PDB entry 6PC8 | electron microscopy, 2.90 A resolution | chains I and N of the 7 polymer chains in the assembly

# Chain I
Molecule: 23S ribosomal RNA
Source organism: Escherichia coli
Sequence (2904 nucleotides; each row starts with the number of its first residue):
     1 GGUUAAGCGACUAAGCGUACACGGUGGAUGCCCUGGCAGUCAGAGGCGAU
    51 GAAGGACGUGCUAAUCUGCGAUAAGCGUCGGUAAGGUGAUAUGAACCGUU
   101 AUAACCGGCGAUUUCCGAAUGGGGAAACCCAGUGUGUUUCGACACACUAU
   151 CAUUAACUGAAUCCAUAGGUUAAUGAGGCGAACCGGGGGAACUGAAACAU
   201 CUAAGUACCCCGAGGAAAAGAAAUCAACCGAGAUUCCCCCAGUAGCGGCG
   251 AGCGAACGGGGAGCAGCCCAGAGCCUGAAUCAGUGUGUGUGUUAGUGGAA
   301 GCGUCUGGAAAGGCGCGCGAUACAGGGUGACAGCCCCGUACACAAAAAUG
   351 CACAUGCUGUGAGCUCGAUGAGUAGGGCGGGACACGUGGUAUCCUGUCUG
   401 AAUAUGGGGGGACCAUCCUCCAAGGCUAAAUACUCCUGACUGACCGAUAG
   451 UGAACCAGUACCGUGAGGGAAAGGCGAAAAGAACCCCGGCGAGGGGAGUG
   501 AAAAAGAACCUGAAACCGUGUACGUACAAGCAGUGGGAGCACGCUUAGGC
   551 GUGUGACUGCGUACCUUUUGUAUAAUGGGUCAGCGACUUAUAUUCUGUAG
   601 CAAGGUUAACCGAAUAGGGGAGCCGAAGGGAAACCGAGUCUUAACUGGGC
   651 GUUAAGUUGCAGGGUAUAGACCCGAAACCCGGUGAUCUAGCCAUGGGCAG
   701 GUUGAAGGUUGGGUAACACUAACUGGAGGACCGAACCGACUAAUGUUGAA
   751 AAAUUAGCGGAUGACUUGUGGCUGGGGGUGAAAGGCCAAUCAAACCGGGA
   801 GAUAGCUGGUUCUCCCCGAAAGCUAUUUAGGUAGCGCCUCGUGAAUUCAU
   851 CUCCGGGGGUAGAGCACUGUUUCGGCAAGGGGGUCAUCCCGACUUACCAA
   901 CCCGAUGCAAACUGCGAAUACCGGAGAAUGUUAUCACGGGAGACACACGG
   951 CGGGUGCUAACGUCCGUCGUGAAGAGGGAAACAACCCAGACCGCCAGCUA
  1001 AGGUCCCAAAGUCAUGGUUAAGUGGGAAACGAUGUGGGAAGGCCCAGACA
  1051 GCCAGGAUGUUGGCUUAGAAGCAGCCAUCAUUUAAAGAAAGCGUAAUAGC
  1101 UCACUGGUCGAGUCGGCCUGCGCGGAAGAUGUAACGGGGCUAAACCAUGC
  1151 ACCGAAGCUGCGGCAGCGACGCUUAUGCGUUGUUGGGUAGGGGAGCGUUC
  1201 UGUAAGCCUGCGAAGGUGUGCUGUGAGGCAUGCUGGAGGUAUCAGAAGUG
  1251 CGAAUGCUGACAUAAGUAACGAUAAAGCGGGUGAAAAGCCCGCUCGCCGG
  1301 AAGACCAAGGGUUCCUGUCCAACGUUAAUCGGGGCAGGGUGAGUCGACCC
  1351 CUAAGGCGAGGCCGAAAGGCGUAGUCGAUGGGAAACAGGUUAAUAUUCCU
  1401 GUACUUGGUGUUACUGCGAAGGGGGGACGGAGAAGGCUAUGUUGGCCGGG
  1451 CGACGGUUGUCCCGGUUUAAGCGUGUAGGCUGGUUUUCCAGGCAAAUCCG
  1501 GAAAAUCAAGGCUGAGGCGUGAUGACGAGGCACUACGGUGCUGAAGCAAC
  1551 AAAUGCCCUGCUUCCAGGAAAAGCCUCUAAGCAUCAGGUAACAUCAAAUC
  1601 GUACCCCAAACCGACACAGGUGGUCAGGUAGAGAAUACCAAGGCGCUUGA
  1651 GAGAACUCGGGUGAAGGAACUAGGCAAAAUGGUGCCGUAACUUCGGGAGA
  1701 AGGCACGCUGAUAUGUAGGUGAGGUCCCUCGCGGAUGGAGCUGAAAUCAG
  1751 UCGAAGAUACCAGCUGGCUGCAACUGUUUAUUAAAAACACAGCACUGUGC
  1801 AAACACGAAAGUGGACGUAUACGGUGUGACGCCUGCCCGGUGCCGGAAGG
  1851 UUAAUUGAUGGGGUUAGCGCAAGCGAAGCUCUUGAUCGAAGCCCCGGUAA
  1901 ACGGCGGCCGUAACXAUAACGGUCCUAAGGUAGCGAAAUUCCUUGUCGGG
  1951 UAAGUUCCGACXUGCACGAAUGGCGUAAUGAUGGCCAGGCUGUCUCCACC
  2001 CGAGACUCAGUGAAAUUGAACUCGCUGUGAAGAUGCAGUGUACCCGCGGC
  2051 AAGACGGAAAGACCCCGUXAACCUUUACUAUAGCUUGACACUGAACAUUG
  2101 AGCCUUGAUGUGUAGGAUAGGUGGGAGGCUUUGAAGUGUGGACGCCAGUC
  2151 UGCAUGGAGCCGACCUUGAAAUACCACCCUUUAAUGUUUGAUGUUCUAAC
  2201 GUUGACCCGUAAUCCGGGUUGCGGACAGUGUCUGGUGGGUAGUUUGACUG
  2251 GGGCGGUCUCCUCCUAAAGAGUAACGGAGGAGCACGAAGGUUGGCUAAUC
  2301 CUGGUCGGACAUCAGGAGGUUAGUGCAAUGGCAUAAGCCAGCUUGACUGC
  2351 GAGCGUGACGGCGCGAGCAGGUGCGAAAGCAGGUCAUAGUGAUCCGGUGG
  2401 UUCUGAAUGGAAGGGCCAUCGCUCAACGGAUAAAAGGUACUCCGGGGAUA
  2451 ACAGGCUGAUACCGCCCAAGAGUUCAUAUCGACGGCGGUGUUUGGCACCU
  2501 CGAUGUCGGCUCAUCACAUCCUGGGGCUGAAGUAGGUCCCAAGGGUAUGG
  2551 CUGUUCGCCAUUUAAAGUGGUACGCGAGCUGGGUUUAGAACGUCGUGAGA
  2601 CAGUUCGGUCCCUAUCUGCCGUGGGCGCUGGAGAACUGAGGGGGGCUGCU
  2651 CCUAGUACGAGAGGACCGGAGUGGACGCAUCACUGGUGUUCGGGUUGUCA
  2701 UGCCAAUGGCACUGCCCGGUAGCUAAAUGCGGAAGAGAUAAGUGCUGAAA
  2751 GCAUCUAAGCACGAAACUUGCCCCGAGAUGAGUUCUCCCUGACCCUUUAA
  2801 GGGUCCUGAAGGAACGUUGAAGACGACGACGUUGAUAGGCCGGGUGUGUA
  2851 AGCGCAGCGAUGCGUUGAGCUAACCGGUACUAAUGAACCGUGAGGCUUAA
  2901 CCUU
Unresolved in the structure: 886-891, 2030
Modified / non-standard residues: 1MG (1N-methylguanosine-5'-monophosphate) at position 745, PSU (pseudouridine-5'-monophosphate) at position 746, 5MU (5-methyluridine 5'-monophosphate) at position 747, PSU (pseudouridine-5'-monophosphate) at position 955, 6MZ (N6-methyladenosine-5'-monophosphate) at position 1618, 2MG (2N-methylguanosine-5'-monophosphate) at position 1835, PSU (pseudouridine-5'-monophosphate) at position 1911, 3TD ((1S)-1,4-anhydro-1-(3-methyl-2,4-dioxo-1,2,3,4-tetrahydropyrimidin-5-yl)-5-O-phosphono-D-ribitol) at position 1915, PSU (pseudouridine-5'-monophosphate) at position 1917, 5MU (5-methyluridine 5'-monophosphate) at position 1939, 5MC (5-methylcytidine-5'-monophosphate) at position 1962, G7M (N7-methyl-guanosine-5'-monophosphate) at position 2069, OMG (o2'-methylguanosine-5'-monophosphate) at position 2251, 2MG (2N-methylguanosine-5'-monophosphate) at position 2445, PSU (pseudouridine-5'-monophosphate) at position 2457, OMC (o2'-methylycytidine-5'-monophosphate) at position 2498, 2MA (2-methyladenosine-5'-monophosphate) at position 2503, PSU (pseudouridine-5'-monophosphate) at position 2504, OMU (o2'-methyluridine 5'-monophosphate) at position 2552, PSU (pseudouridine-5'-monophosphate) at position 2580, PSU (pseudouridine-5'-monophosphate) at position 2605
Covalent attachments: covalent link PSU_1911-A1918
Residues lining bound ligands: O7Y ((2R)-2-[(3S,4R,5E,10E,12E,14S,26aR)-14-hydroxy-4,12-dimethyl-1,7,16,22-tetraoxo-4,7,8,9,14,15,16,17,24,25,26,26a-dodecahydro-1H,3H,22H-21,18-(azeno)pyrrolo[2,1-c][1,8,4,19]dioxadiazacyclotetracosin-3-yl]propyl isoquinolin-3-ylcarbamate): G2061, A2062, C2063, OMG_2251, A2450, A2451, C2452, 2MA_2503, PSU_2504, G2505, U2585, A2602

# Chain N
Protein: 50S ribosomal protein L3
Source organism: Escherichia coli
Reference sequence: P60438 (RL3_ECOLI); residues 1-209 here = UniProt positions 1-209
Chain sequence (209 residues; numbered 1 to 209; the number before each row is that of its first residue):
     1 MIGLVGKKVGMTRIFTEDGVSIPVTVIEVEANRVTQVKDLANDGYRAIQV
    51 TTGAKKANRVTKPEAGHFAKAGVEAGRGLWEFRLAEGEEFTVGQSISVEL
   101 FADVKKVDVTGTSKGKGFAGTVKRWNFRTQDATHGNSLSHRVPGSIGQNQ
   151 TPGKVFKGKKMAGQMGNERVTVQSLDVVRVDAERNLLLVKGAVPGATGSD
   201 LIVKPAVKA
UniProt features mapped onto this chain:
  - modified residue: Lys38 (N6-succinyllysine), Gln150 (N5-methylglutamine)

# How chain I and chain N interact
Residue-residue contacts (197):
  A574(I) - Gln150(N)  base contact
  A743(I) - Gly135(N)  phosphate contact
  U744(I) - Asn136(N)  phosphate contact
  U744(I) - Ser137(N)  phosphate contact
  U744(I) - Leu138(N)  phosphate contact
  1MG_745(I) - Leu138(N)  phosphate contact
  U1130(I) - Thr151(N)  base contact
  U1130(I) - Pro152(N)  hydrogen bond to the base
  U1130(I) - Lys154(N)  base contact
  A1654(I) - Phe118(N)  hydrogen bond to the sugar
  A1655(I) - Phe118(N)  sugar contact
  A1655(I) - Ala119(N)  hydrogen bond to the sugar
  A1655(I) - Gly120(N)  sugar contact
  C1656(I) - Arg141(N)  salt bridge to the phosphate
  C1656(I) - Val142(N)  phosphate contact
  U1657(I) - Leu138(N)  sugar contact
  U1657(I) - His140(N)  hydrogen bond to the phosphate
  U1657(I) - Arg141(N)  hydrogen bond to the phosphate
  C1658(I) - Leu138(N)  sugar contact
  C1658(I) - His140(N)  salt bridge to the phosphate
  C1670(I) - His134(N)  hydrogen bond to the base
  U1671(I) - His134(N)  sugar contact
  G1673(I) - His134(N)  hydrogen bond to the base
  C1675(I) - Thr133(N)  hydrogen bond to the base
  C1675(I) - His134(N)  hydrogen bond to the base
  A1676(I) - Thr133(N)  sugar contact
  U1993(I) - Thr133(N)  sugar contact
  U1993(I) - His134(N)  sugar contact
  C1994(I) - Gln130(N)  phosphate contact
  C1994(I) - Asp131(N)  phosphate contact
  C1994(I) - Ala132(N)  hydrogen bond to the phosphate
  C1997(I) - Phe127(N)  phosphate contact
  C1997(I) - Arg128(N)  phosphate contact
  C1997(I) - Thr129(N)  hydrogen bond to the phosphate
  A1998(I) - Val122(N)  phosphate contact
  A1998(I) - Arg141(N)  salt bridge to the phosphate
  G2024(I) - Lys154(N)  hydrogen bond to the sugar
  C2025(I) - Pro152(N)  phosphate contact
  G2032(I) - Gln150(N)  hydrogen bond to the base
  G2032(I) - Thr151(N)  base contact
  G2048(I) - Phe118(N)  base contact
  G2049(I) - Met161(N)  base contact
  C2050(I) - Ile146(N)  sugar contact
  C2050(I) - Met161(N)  base contact
  A2051(I) - Gly144(N)  sugar contact
  A2051(I) - Ile146(N)  sugar contact
  A2052(I) - Gly144(N)  phosphate contact
  A2052(I) - Ser145(N)  phosphate contact
  A2052(I) - Ile146(N)  hydrogen bond to the phosphate
  A2052(I) - Gly147(N)  sugar contact
  A2052(I) - Gln148(N)  hydrogen bond to the sugar
  A2052(I) - Asn149(N)  sugar contact
  A2052(I) - Lys154(N)  base contact
  A2052(I) - Val155(N)  base contact
  G2053(I) - Asn149(N)  phosphate contact
  G2053(I) - Gln150(N)  sugar contact
  A2054(I) - Gln150(N)  phosphate contact
  C2510(I) - Gln130(N)  base contact
  U2511(I) - Arg128(N)  salt bridge to the phosphate
  U2511(I) - Gln130(N)  sugar contact
  U2511(I) - Pro143(N)  hydrogen bond to the sugar
  U2511(I) - Gly144(N)  base contact
  U2511(I) - Ser145(N)  hydrogen bond to the base
  C2512(I) - Phe127(N)  phosphate contact
  C2512(I) - Arg128(N)  salt bridge to the phosphate
  C2512(I) - Pro143(N)  sugar contact
  C2512(I) - Ser145(N)  hydrogen bond to the sugar
  C2512(I) - Lys159(N)  hydrogen bond to the sugar
  A2513(I) - Phe127(N)  phosphate contact
  A2513(I) - Gln148(N)  hydrogen bond to the base
  A2513(I) - Lys160(N)  phosphate contact
  U2514(I) - Phe156(N)  sugar contact
  U2571(I) - Gln148(N)  base contact
  U2571(I) - Thr151(N)  hydrogen bond to the phosphate
  A2572(I) - Asn149(N)  hydrogen bond to the phosphate
  A2572(I) - Gln150(N)  hydrogen bond to the base
  A2572(I) - Thr151(N)  hydrogen bond to the phosphate
  G2574(I) - Ser145(N)  hydrogen bond to the base
  G2574(I) - Gly147(N)  hydrogen bond to the base
  G2574(I) - Gln148(N)  sugar contact
  G2574(I) - Asn149(N)  hydrogen bond to the sugar
  C2575(I) - Ser145(N)  hydrogen bond to the sugar
  C2575(I) - Asn149(N)  hydrogen bond to the phosphate
  G2578(I) - Gln130(N)  hydrogen bond to the base
  G2578(I) - Gly144(N)  base contact
  G2578(I) - Ser145(N)  base contact
  C2579(I) - Asn136(N)  hydrogen bond to the sugar
  C2579(I) - Ser137(N)  sugar contact
  C2579(I) - Ser139(N)  hydrogen bond to the sugar
  PSU_2580(I) - His134(N)  phosphate contact
  PSU_2580(I) - Gly135(N)  sugar contact
  PSU_2580(I) - Ser137(N)  hydrogen bond to the phosphate
  G2618(I) - Lys154(N)  sugar contact
  G2618(I) - Val155(N)  hydrogen bond to the sugar
  C2619(I) - Val155(N)  sugar contact
  C2619(I) - Phe156(N)  sugar contact
  C2619(I) - Lys157(N)  salt bridge to the phosphate
  C2619(I) - Gly158(N)  phosphate contact
  C2619(I) - Lys159(N)  sugar contact
  C2619(I) - Met161(N)  hydrogen bond to the sugar
  C2620(I) - Arg124(N)  hydrogen bond to the sugar
  C2620(I) - Lys157(N)  phosphate contact
  C2620(I) - Gly158(N)  hydrogen bond to the phosphate
  C2620(I) - Lys159(N)  sugar contact
  C2620(I) - Met161(N)  sugar contact
  C2620(I) - Ala162(N)  hydrogen bond to the sugar
  G2621(I) - Arg124(N)  salt bridge to the phosphate
  G2621(I) - Gln164(N)  hydrogen bond to the sugar
  G2633(I) - Thr61(N)  sugar contact
  G2633(I) - Pro63(N)  base contact
  G2633(I) - Glu64(N)  sugar contact
  A2634(I) - Leu79(N)  sugar contact
  A2635(I) - Lys38(N)  base contact
  A2635(I) - Gln49(N)  hydrogen bond to the sugar
  A2635(I) - Leu79(N)  sugar contact
  A2635(I) - Glu81(N)  hydrogen bond to the sugar
  C2636(I) - Tyr45(N)  hydrogen bond to the sugar
  C2636(I) - Trp80(N)  phosphate contact
  C2636(I) - Glu81(N)  hydrogen bond to the phosphate
  U2637(I) - Tyr45(N)  sugar contact
  U2637(I) - Arg83(N)  salt bridge to the phosphate
  G2638(I) - Arg83(N)  salt bridge to the phosphate
  G2677(I) - Asn126(N)  phosphate contact
  C2678(I) - Arg124(N)  phosphate contact
  C2678(I) - Asn126(N)  phosphate contact
  C2678(I) - Val170(N)  sugar contact
  A2679(I) - Val193(N)  sugar contact
  A2679(I) - Pro194(N)  sugar contact
  U2680(I) - Lys8(N)  phosphate contact
  U2680(I) - Met11(N)  hydrogen bond to the sugar
  U2680(I) - Ser113(N)  phosphate contact
  U2680(I) - Lys114(N)  hydrogen bond to the phosphate
  U2680(I) - Ala192(N)  sugar contact
  U2680(I) - Val193(N)  sugar contact
  U2680(I) - Pro194(N)  sugar contact
  U2680(I) - Gly195(N)  phosphate contact
  C2681(I) - Met11(N)  sugar contact
  C2681(I) - Lys114(N)  salt bridge to the phosphate
  A2682(I) - Met11(N)  base contact
  A2682(I) - Thr12(N)  sugar contact
  A2682(I) - Arg13(N)  hydrogen bond to the sugar
  A2682(I) - Pro23(N)  base contact
  C2723(I) - Lys114(N)  salt bridge to the phosphate
  U2724(I) - Lys116(N)  salt bridge to the phosphate
  U2724(I) - Lys123(N)  salt bridge to the phosphate
  U2728(I) - Pro23(N)  phosphate contact
  G2729(I) - Pro23(N)  phosphate contact
  G2729(I) - Lys190(N)  sugar contact
  G2729(I) - Gly191(N)  sugar contact
  C2730(I) - Gln173(N)  hydrogen bond to the sugar
  C2730(I) - Ser174(N)  phosphate contact
  G2731(I) - Ser174(N)  hydrogen bond to the phosphate
  G2731(I) - Lys208(N)  hydrogen bond to the phosphate
  G2732(I) - Lys208(N)  salt bridge to the phosphate
  A2733(I) - Lys208(N)  base contact
  C2771(I) - Gln173(N)  hydrogen bond to the sugar
  C2771(I) - Lys208(N)  sugar contact
  C2772(I) - Thr171(N)  phosphate contact
  C2772(I) - Gln173(N)  sugar contact
  C2773(I) - Arg169(N)  salt bridge to the phosphate
  C2773(I) - Thr171(N)  hydrogen bond to the phosphate
  C2774(I) - Arg169(N)  phosphate contact
  U2783(I) - Asp43(N)  sugar contact
  U2784(I) - Gln36(N)  hydrogen bond to the sugar
  U2784(I) - Asn42(N)  hydrogen bond to the phosphate
  U2784(I) - Asp43(N)  hydrogen bond to the sugar
  C2785(I) - Gln36(N)  hydrogen bond to the sugar
  C2785(I) - Asn42(N)  hydrogen bond to the phosphate
  C2785(I) - His67(N)  hydrogen bond to the sugar
  C2785(I) - Lys70(N)  hydrogen bond to the phosphate
  U2786(I) - Pro63(N)  hydrogen bond to the sugar
  U2786(I) - Gly66(N)  sugar contact
  U2786(I) - His67(N)  sugar contact
  U2786(I) - Lys70(N)  salt bridge to the phosphate
  C2787(I) - Lys62(N)  sugar contact
  C2787(I) - Pro63(N)  sugar contact
  C2788(I) - Lys62(N)  salt bridge to the phosphate
  A2810(I) - Lys62(N)  phosphate contact
  G2811(I) - Thr61(N)  phosphate contact
  G2811(I) - Lys62(N)  hydrogen bond to the phosphate
  A2820(I) - Lys114(N)  sugar contact
  A2820(I) - Ala196(N)  sugar contact
  A2820(I) - Thr197(N)  hydrogen bond to the base
  A2821(I) - Lys114(N)  phosphate contact
  A2821(I) - Gly115(N)  hydrogen bond to the phosphate
  A2821(I) - Asn167(N)  phosphate contact
  G2822(I) - Gly115(N)  phosphate contact
  G2822(I) - Lys116(N)  hydrogen bond to the phosphate
  G2822(I) - Gly117(N)  hydrogen bond to the phosphate
  G2822(I) - Gln164(N)  hydrogen bond to the phosphate
  A2823(I) - Gly117(N)  phosphate contact
  A2823(I) - Phe118(N)  hydrogen bond to the phosphate
  C2830(I) - Lys56(N)  salt bridge to the phosphate
  C2830(I) - Arg59(N)  salt bridge to the phosphate
  G2831(I) - Lys56(N)  phosphate contact
  G2831(I) - Arg59(N)  salt bridge to the phosphate
  A2835(I) - Lys56(N)  salt bridge to the phosphate
Also at the interface, not in a pair above, chain I (94 interface residues in all): G1131, C1999, C2055, G2581, U2622, C2683, G2722, G2812, U2833, G2834
Also at the interface, not in a pair above, chain N (96 interface residues in all): Ser21, Asn58, Thr110, Gly153, Gly163, Val172, Leu175, Gly198, Val207

# In short
The interface between chain I and chain N involves 94 residues on one side and 96 on the other; the contacts
include 66 hydrogen bonds and 21 salt bridges. Among the polar pairs are U1130(I)-Pro152(N),
C1670(I)-His134(N) and G1673(I)-His134(N). Bound to chain I: compound O7Y.
Here chain I is 23S ribosomal RNA and chain N is 50S ribosomal protein L3, both from Escherichia coli. Entry
6PC8 (E. coli 50S ribosome bound to compound 40q) was determined by electron microscopy, deposited together
with 6PC5, 6PC6, 6PC7, 6PCH, 6PCQ, 6PCR and 3 further entries.
